Entry 4ROX (X-ray diffraction, 1.89 A resolution); this record covers chains A and B.

Chain A (and B):
Name: Capsid protein VP1
From: Norovirus Hu/GII.1/7EK/Hawaii/1971/USA
Notes: fragment: P domain residues 225-525; chain B of this document is another copy of the same molecule, construct and numbering; everything in this record applies to it too
UniProtKB: J9XXB7 (J9XXB7_9CALI); residues 225-525 here = UniProt positions 225-525
Chain sequence (305 residues; numbered 221 to 525; the number before each row is that of its first residue):
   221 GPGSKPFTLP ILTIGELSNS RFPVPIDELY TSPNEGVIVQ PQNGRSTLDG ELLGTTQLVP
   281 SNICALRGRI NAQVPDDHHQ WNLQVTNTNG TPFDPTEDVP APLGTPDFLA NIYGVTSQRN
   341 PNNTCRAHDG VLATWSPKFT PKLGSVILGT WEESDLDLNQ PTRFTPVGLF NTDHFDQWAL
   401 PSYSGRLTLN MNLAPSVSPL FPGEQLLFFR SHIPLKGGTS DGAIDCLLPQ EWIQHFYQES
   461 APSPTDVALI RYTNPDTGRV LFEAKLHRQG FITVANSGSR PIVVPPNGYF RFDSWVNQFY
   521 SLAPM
Not modelled in the structure: 295-296, 372-375
Construct notes: expression tag (221-224)
What the authors report for this chain:
  - conformationally variable residues (order/disorder transition): Pro295 to Asp296, Glu372 to Asp375

Chain A / chain B interface:
Contacting residue pairs (81):
  Gly221(A) - Gly221(B)
  Pro230(A) - Gln458(B)
  Ile231(A) - Gln458(B)  hydrogen bond (backbone-side chain)
  Leu232(A) - Leu278(B)  hydrophobic
  Leu232(A) - Gln458(B)
  Gly235(A) - Val279(B)
  Glu236(A) - Val279(B)
  Glu236(A) - Tyr457(B)
  Ser238(A) - Val279(B)
  Ser238(A) - Pro280(B)
  Pro243(A) - Ser281(B)
  Val244(A) - Ser281(B)
  Pro245(A) - Ser281(B)
  Pro245(A) - Asn282(B)
  Pro245(A) - Arg383(B)
  Leu278(A) - Leu232(B)  hydrophobic
  Val279(A) - Gly235(B)
  Val279(A) - Glu236(B)
  Val279(A) - Ser238(B)
  Pro280(A) - Ser238(B)
  Pro280(A) - Pro280(B)  hydrophobic
  Pro280(A) - Glu451(B)
  Ser281(A) - Pro243(B)
  Ser281(A) - Val244(B)
  Ser281(A) - Pro245(B)
  Asn282(A) - Pro245(B)
  Tyr333(A) - Asp349(B)
  Val335(A) - Tyr333(B)  hydrophobic
  Val335(A) - Val387(B)  hydrophobic
  Ser337(A) - Pro434(B)
  Arg339(A) - His432(B)  hydrogen bond (side chain-backbone)
  Arg339(A) - Ile433(B)  hydrogen bond (side chain-backbone)
  Arg339(A) - Ser440(B)  hydrogen bond (side chain-backbone)
  Arg339(A) - Asp441(B)  hydrogen bond (side chain-backbone)
  Arg339(A) - Gly442(B)
  Asn342(A) - Thr439(B)
  Asn343(A) - Gly438(B)
  Asn343(A) - Thr439(B)
  Asn343(A) - Ser440(B)  hydrogen bond (backbone-backbone)
  Asn343(A) - Asp441(B)
  Thr344(A) - Gly438(B)
  Thr344(A) - Thr439(B)
  Cys345(A) - Leu435(B)
  Cys345(A) - Gly437(B)
  Cys345(A) - Gly438(B)  hydrogen bond (backbone-backbone)
  Cys345(A) - Ser440(B)
  Arg346(A) - Leu435(B)
  Arg346(A) - Lys436(B)
  Ala347(A) - Leu435(B)
  Ala347(A) - Lys436(B)  hydrogen bond (backbone-backbone)
  Asp349(A) - Tyr333(B)
  Asp349(A) - Asp349(B)
  Arg383(A) - Pro245(B)
  Val387(A) - Val335(B)  hydrophobic
  His432(A) - Arg339(B)  hydrogen bond (backbone-side chain)
  Ile433(A) - Arg339(B)  hydrogen bond (backbone-side chain)
  Pro434(A) - Ser337(B)
  Leu435(A) - Cys345(B)
  Leu435(A) - Arg346(B)
  Leu435(A) - Ala347(B)
  Lys436(A) - Arg346(B)
  Lys436(A) - Ala347(B)  hydrogen bond (backbone-backbone)
  Gly437(A) - Cys345(B)
  Gly438(A) - Asn343(B)
  Gly438(A) - Thr344(B)
  Gly438(A) - Cys345(B)  hydrogen bond (backbone-backbone)
  Thr439(A) - Asn342(B)
  Thr439(A) - Asn343(B)
  Thr439(A) - Thr344(B)
  Ser440(A) - Arg339(B)  hydrogen bond (backbone-side chain)
  Ser440(A) - Asn343(B)  hydrogen bond (backbone-backbone)
  Ser440(A) - Cys345(B)
  Asp441(A) - Arg339(B)
  Asp441(A) - Asn343(B)
  Gly442(A) - Arg339(B)
  Glu451(A) - Pro280(B)
  Gln454(A) - Gln454(B)
  Tyr457(A) - Glu236(B)
  Gln458(A) - Pro230(B)
  Gln458(A) - Ile231(B)  hydrogen bond (side chain-backbone)
  Gln458(A) - Leu232(B)
Also at the interface, not in a pair above, chain A (47 interface residues in all): Leu237, Asn309, His348, Glu459
Also at the interface, not in a pair above, chain B (47 interface residues in all): Leu237, Asn309, His348, Glu459

In short:
Chain A and chain B each contribute 47 residues to their interface; the contacts include 15 hydrogen bonds.
Polar pairs include Ile231(A)-Gln458(B), Arg339(A)-His432(B) and Arg339(A)-Ile433(B). The paper reports
conformational variability at Pro295(A) and Glu372(A).
Both chains are Capsid protein VP1 (Norovirus Hu/GII.1/7EK/Hawaii/1971/USA). Entry 4ROX (Crystal Structure of
P Domain of Hawaii Norovirus (GII.1)) was determined by X-ray diffraction together with 4RPB and 4RPD from the
same study.
